2OVV - chain A; structure by X-ray diffraction, 2.00 A resolution.

[Chain A]
Name: Phosphodiesterase-10A
From: Rattus norvegicus
Notes: EC 3.1.4.17; fragment: catalytic domain
Reference sequence: Q9QYJ6 (Q9QYJ6_RAT); residues 442-784 here correspond to UniProt positions 452-794 (UniProt number = residue number + 10)
Chain sequence (362 residues; numbered 423 to 784; the number before each row is that of its first residue):
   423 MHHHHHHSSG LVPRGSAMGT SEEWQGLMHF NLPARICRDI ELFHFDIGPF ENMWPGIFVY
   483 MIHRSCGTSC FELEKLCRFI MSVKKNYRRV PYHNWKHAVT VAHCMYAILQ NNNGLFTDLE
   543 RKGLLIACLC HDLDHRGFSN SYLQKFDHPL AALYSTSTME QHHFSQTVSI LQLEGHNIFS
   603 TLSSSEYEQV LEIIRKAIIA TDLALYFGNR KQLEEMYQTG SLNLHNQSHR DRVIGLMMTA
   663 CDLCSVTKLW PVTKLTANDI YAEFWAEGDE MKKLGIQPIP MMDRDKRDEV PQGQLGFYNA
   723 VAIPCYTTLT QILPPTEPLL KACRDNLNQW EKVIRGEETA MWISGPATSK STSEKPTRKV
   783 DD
Not modelled in the structure: 423-453, 758-784
Differences from the reference sequence: expression tag (423-441)
UniProt features mapped onto this chain:
  - active site: His515 (Proton donor)
  - binding site (3',5'-cyclic AMP): His515, Gln716
  - binding site (3',5'-cyclic GMP): His515, Gln716
  - binding site (a divalent metal cation): His519, His553, Asp554, Asp664
Metal / ion sites: Zn2+: His519, His553, Asp554, Asp664; Mg2+ near Asp554 (its only coordinating residue here)
Small-molecule neighbours: PFH (6,7-dimethoxy-4-[(3R)-3-(2-naphthyloxy)pyrrolidin-1-yl]quinazoline): Leu625, Phe629, Leu665, Ser667, Val668, Ile682, Tyr683, Phe686, Met703, Gly715, Gln716, Gly718, Phe719, Ala722, Val723

[In short]
Bound to chain A: compound PFH. The Zn2+ site is built by His519, His553, Asp554 and Asp664. From UniProt:
active-site residue His515, residues binding 3',5'-cyclic AMP His515 and Gln716, residues binding 3',5'-cyclic
GMP His515 and Gln716 and 4 divalent metal cation-binding residues.
Chain A is Phosphodiesterase-10A (Rattus norvegicus); the structure, Crystal structure of the catalytic domain
of rat phosphodiesterase 10A, was determined by X-ray diffraction (same publication as 2OVY).
